PDB entry 8VGV | electron microscopy, 3.60 A resolution | chains E and I of the 12 polymer chains in the assembly

[Chain E (and I)]
Protein: CH848 DE3 SOSIP gp120
Organism: Human immunodeficiency virus 1
Notes: chain I of this document is another copy of the same molecule, construct and numbering; everything in this record applies to it too
UniProtKB: A0A1W6IPB2 (A0A1W6IPB2_9HIV1); the construct lacks a stretch of the UniProt sequence and is renumbered around it, so the offset changes along the chain: 34-139 = UniProt 30-135; 148-309 = UniProt 136-297; 312-321 = UniProt 298-307; 322-358 = UniProt 309-345; 3 more segments
Chain sequence (462 residues; row label = number of the first residue in the row; note: 13 numbers in that range are skipped by the numbering (no residue carries them; nothing is unmodelled there)):
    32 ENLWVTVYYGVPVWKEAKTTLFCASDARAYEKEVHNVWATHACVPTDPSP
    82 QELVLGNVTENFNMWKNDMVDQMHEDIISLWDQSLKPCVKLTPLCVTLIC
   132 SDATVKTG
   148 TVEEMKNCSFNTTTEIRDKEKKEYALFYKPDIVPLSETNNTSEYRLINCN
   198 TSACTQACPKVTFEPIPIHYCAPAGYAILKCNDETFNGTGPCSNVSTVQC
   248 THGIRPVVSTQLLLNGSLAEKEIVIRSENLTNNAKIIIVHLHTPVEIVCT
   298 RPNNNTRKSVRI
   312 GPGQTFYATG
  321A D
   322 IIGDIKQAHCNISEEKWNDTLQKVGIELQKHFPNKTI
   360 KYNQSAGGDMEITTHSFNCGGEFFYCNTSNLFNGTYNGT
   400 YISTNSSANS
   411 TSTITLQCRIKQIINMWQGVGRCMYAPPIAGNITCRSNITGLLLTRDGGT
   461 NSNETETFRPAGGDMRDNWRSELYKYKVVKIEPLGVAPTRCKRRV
Construct notes: expression tag (32-33); conflict Asp133 (Asn129 in A0A1W6IPB2), Thr138 (Asn134 in A0A1W6IPB2), Cys201 (Val189 in A0A1W6IPB2), Cys433 (Ala417 in A0A1W6IPB2), Lys490 (Glu474 in A0A1W6IPB2), Glu492 (Gln476 in A0A1W6IPB2), Val496 (Ile480 in A0A1W6IPB2), Arg500 (Gly484 in A0A1W6IPB2), Cys501 (Ala485 in A0A1W6IPB2)
Disulfide bonds: Cys54-Cys74, Cys119-Cys205, Cys126-Cys196, Cys201-Cys433, Cys218-Cys247, Cys228-Cys239, Cys296-Cys331, Cys378-Cys445, Cys385-Cys418
Covalent attachments: glycan linked to Asn301, Asn332
Reported in the primary citation:
  - post-translational modification sites: Asn301, Asn332 (from molecular simulation)
  - mutagenesis - N442A (5-fold): increased binding to I3.6

[How chain E and chain I interact]
Pairs across the interface (22; chain E residue first):
  Pro124(E) - Arg164(I)
  Cys126(E) - Glu162(I)  hydrogen bond (side chain-backbone)
  Cys126(E) - Ile163(I)  hydrophobic
  Cys126(E) - Arg164(I)  hydrogen bond (backbone-backbone)
  Val127(E) - Ile163(I)
  Val127(E) - Arg164(I)
  Val127(E) - Asp165(I)
  Thr128(E) - Ile163(I)
  Thr128(E) - Asp165(I)  hydrogen bond (backbone-side chain)
  Asn158(E) - Arg164(I)  hydrogen bond (backbone-side chain)
  Thr160(E) - Arg164(I)
  Glu167(E) - Arg164(I)  salt bridge
  Leu182(E) - Ile163(I)  hydrophobic
  Ser183(E) - Glu162(I)  hydrogen bond
  Arg192(E) - Ile163(I)
  Cys196(E) - Glu162(I)
  Cys196(E) - Pro313(I)
  Cys196(E) - Gly314(I)
  Asn197(E) - Arg308(I)
  Thr198(E) - Gly314(I)
  Ser199(E) - Pro313(I)
  Ala200(E) - Pro313(I)  hydrophobic
Interface residues without a listed pair, chain I (9 interface residues in all): Lys166, Gly312

[Summary]
15 residues of chain E and 9 residues of chain I are in contact, with 5 hydrogen bonds and 1 salt bridge.
Polar pairs include Glu167(E)-Arg164(I), Cys126(E)-Glu162(I) and Thr128(E)-Asp165(I). From the paper: N442A of
chain E increases binding to I3.6; modification sites Asn301(E) and Asn332(E).
Chain E and chain I are both CH848 DE3 SOSIP gp120 (Human immunodeficiency virus 1); the structure, DH270.6
Fab bound to the HIV-1 CH848 DE3 SOSIP, was determined by electron microscopy together with 8VGW, 8VH2 and
8VH3 from the same study.
